Entry 7RAB (X-ray diffraction, 1.92 A resolution); this record covers chains A and C of the 4 polymer chains in the assembly.

[Chain A (and C)]
Molecule: multicopper oxidase
Source organism: Marinithermus hydrothermalis
Notes: EC 1.10.3.2; chain C of this document is another copy of the same molecule, construct and numbering; everything in this record applies to it too
UniProtKB: F2NNS0 (F2NNS0_MARHT); residue numbers follow UniProt; this construct covers 32-359
Chain sequence (348 residues; each row starts with the number of its first residue):
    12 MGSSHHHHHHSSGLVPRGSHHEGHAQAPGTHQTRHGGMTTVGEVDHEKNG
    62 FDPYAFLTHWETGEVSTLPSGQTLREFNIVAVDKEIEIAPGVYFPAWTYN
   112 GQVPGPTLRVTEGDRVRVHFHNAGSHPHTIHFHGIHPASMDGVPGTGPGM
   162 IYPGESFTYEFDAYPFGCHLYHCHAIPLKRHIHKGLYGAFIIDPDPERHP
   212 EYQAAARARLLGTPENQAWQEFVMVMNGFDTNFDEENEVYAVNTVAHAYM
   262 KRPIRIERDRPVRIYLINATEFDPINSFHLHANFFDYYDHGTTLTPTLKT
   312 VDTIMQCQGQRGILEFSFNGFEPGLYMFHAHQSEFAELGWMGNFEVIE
Not modelled in the structure: 12-60
Construct notes: initiating methionine (12); expression tag (13-31)
Metal / ion sites: Cu ion site 1: H139, C184, H192; Cu ion site 2: H144, H183, H342; Mg2+: D241, N243, D245, E247, E249

[How chain A and chain C interact]
Residue-residue contacts - 15 pairs, chain A then chain C:
  D94(A) - P101(C)
  K95(A) - P101(C)
  E96(A) - E98(C)
  E96(A) - P101(C)
  E96(A) - G102(C)
  E96(A) - Y104(C)
  Y104(A) - Y104(C)  hydrophobic
  P106(A) - P101(C)
  P106(A) - V103(C)  hydrophobic
  A134(A) - K262(C)
  G135(A) - K262(C)
  S136(A) - H258(C)
  S136(A) - M261(C)
  H137(A) - H258(C)
  P164(A) - M261(C)
Also at the interface, not in a pair above, chain A (11 interface residues in all): A107

[Summary]
11 residues of chain A face 8 of chain C across their interface. The Cu ion site 1 is built by H139(A),
C184(A) and H192(A). H144(A), H183(A) and H342(A) coordinate Cu ion site 2.
Both chains are multicopper oxidase (Marinithermus hydrothermalis). Entry 7RAB (Crystal structure of a
dodecameric multicopper oxidase from M. hydrothermalis in a cubic lattice) was determined by X-ray diffraction
together with 7RAC from the same study.
